7QNG - chains A and B of the 4 polymer chains in the assembly; structure by X-ray diffraction, 2.70 A resolution.

Chain A:
Name: Tapasin
Source organism: Homo sapiens
Reference sequence: O15533 (TPSN_HUMAN); residues -19 to 380 here correspond to UniProt positions 1-400 (UniProt number = residue number + 20)
Chain sequence (419 residues; each row starts with the number of its first residue; note: 18 numbers in that range are skipped by the numbering (no residue carries them; nothing is unmodelled there); numbers below 1 keep their minus sign (Met-19 is residue -19)):
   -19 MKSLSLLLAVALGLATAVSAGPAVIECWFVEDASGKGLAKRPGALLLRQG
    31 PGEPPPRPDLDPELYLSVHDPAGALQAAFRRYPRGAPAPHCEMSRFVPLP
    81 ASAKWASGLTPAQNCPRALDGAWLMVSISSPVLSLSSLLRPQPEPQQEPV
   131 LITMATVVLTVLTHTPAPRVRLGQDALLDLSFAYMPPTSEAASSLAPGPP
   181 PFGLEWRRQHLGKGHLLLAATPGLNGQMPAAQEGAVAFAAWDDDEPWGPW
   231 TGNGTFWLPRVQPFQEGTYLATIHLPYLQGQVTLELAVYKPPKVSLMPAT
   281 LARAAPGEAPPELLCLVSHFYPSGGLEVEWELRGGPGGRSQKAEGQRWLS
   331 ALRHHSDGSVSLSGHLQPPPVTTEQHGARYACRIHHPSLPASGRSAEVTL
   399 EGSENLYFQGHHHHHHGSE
Disordered / not traced: -19 to 0, 284-288, 400-417
Disulfide bonds: Cys7-Cys71, Cys295-Cys362
Covalent attachments: N-acetylglucosamine (NAG) linked to Asn233
Construct notes: conflict Arg240 (Thr260 in O15533); expression tag (400-417)
UniProt features mapped onto this chain:
  - glycosylation: Asn233 (N-linked (GlcNAc...) asparagine)
From the paper describing this entry:
  - contacts within the chain: His70-Glu72 (hydrogen bond)
  - mutagenesis - L18W: unchanged expression in response to MHC I
  - mutagenesis - E307A: decreased expression

Chain B:
Name: Protein disulfide-isomerase A3
Source organism: Homo sapiens
Notes: EC 5.3.4.1
Reference sequence: P30101 (PDIA3_HUMAN); residues -23 to 481 here correspond to UniProt positions 1-505 (UniProt number = residue number + 24)
Chain sequence (505 residues; numbered -23 to 481; the number before each row is that of its first residue; numbers below 1 keep their minus sign (Met-23 is residue -23)):
   -23 MRLRRLALFPGVALLLAAARLAAASDVLELTDDNFESRISDTGSAGLMLV
    27 EFFAPWCGHAKRLAPEYEAAATRLKGIVPLAKVDCTANTNTCNKYGVSGY
    77 PTLKIFRDGEEAGAYDGPRTADGIVSHLKKQAGPASVPLRTEEEFKKFIS
   127 DKDASIVGFFDDSFSEAHSEFLKAASNLRDNYRFAHTNVESLVNEYDDNG
   177 EGIILFRPSHLTNKFEDKTVAYTEQKMTSGKIKKFIQENIFGICPHMTED
   227 NKDLIQGKDLLIAYYDVDYEKNAKGSNYWRNRVMMVAKKFLDAGHKLNFA
   277 VASRKTFSHELSDFGLESTAGEIPVVAIRTAKGEKFVMQEEFSRDGKALE
   327 RFLQDYFDGNLKRYLKSEPIPESNDGPVKVVVAENFDEIVNNENKDVLIE
   377 FYAPWCGHCKNLEPKYKELGEKLSKDPNIVIAKMDATANDVPSPYEVRGF
   427 PTIYFSPANKKLNPKKYEGGRELSDFISYLQREATNPPVIQEEKPKKKKK
   477 AQEDL
Disordered / not traced: -23 to 0, 19-21, 468-481
Disulfide bonds: Cys61-Cys68, Cys382-Cys385
Construct notes: engineered mutation Ala36 (Cys60 in P30101)
UniProt features mapped onto this chain:
  - motif: Gln478 to Leu481 (Prevents secretion from ER)
  - active site (Nucleophile): Cys33, Cys382, Cys385
  - site: Gly34 (Contributes to redox potential value), His35 (Contributes to redox potential value), Arg95 (Lowers pKa of C-terminal Cys of first active site), Gly383 (Contributes to redox potential value), His384 (Contributes to redox potential value), Arg447 (Lowers pKa of C-terminal Cys of second active site)
  - modified residue: Lys37 (N6-methyllysine), Lys105 (N6-succinyllysine), Lys128 (N6-acetyllysine), Lys194 (N6-succinyllysine), Lys228 (N6-acetyllysine), Thr295 (Phosphothreonine), Lys338 (N6-acetyllysine), Lys470 (N6-acetyllysine)

Chain A / chain B interface:
Contacting residue pairs - 47 pairs, chain A then chain B:
  Pro78(A) - Trp32(B)
  Gln93(A) - His35(B)
  Gln93(A) - Arg95(B)  hydrogen bond (backbone-side chain)
  Asn94(A) - His35(B)
  Asn94(A) - Tyr76(B)
  Cys95(A) - Trp32(B)  hydrophobic
  Cys95(A) - Cys33(B)  hydrogen bond
  Cys95(A) - His35(B)
  Cys95(A) - Gly75(B)
  Cys95(A) - Tyr76(B)  hydrogen bond (backbone-backbone)
  Pro96(A) - Trp32(B)
  Pro96(A) - Ser74(B)
  Arg97(A) - Thr65(B)
  Arg97(A) - Asn69(B)  hydrogen bond
  Arg97(A) - Val73(B)  hydrogen bond (side chain-backbone)
  Arg97(A) - Ser74(B)  hydrogen bond (backbone-backbone)
  Arg97(A) - Tyr76(B)  hydrogen bond
  Leu99(A) - Trp32(B)  hydrophobic
  Asp100(A) - Ala30(B)
  Asp100(A) - Trp32(B)  hydrogen bond
  Asp100(A) - Thr62(B)
  Asp100(A) - Tyr76(B)  hydrogen bond
  Glu170(A) - Thr65(B)
  Ala171(A) - Asn69(B)
  Leu198(A) - Trp381(B)
  Ala200(A) - Trp381(B)
  Asn205(A) - Lys342(B)  hydrogen bond (backbone-side chain)
  Asn205(A) - Ala412(B)
  Asn205(A) - Thr413(B)
  Asn205(A) - Val423(B)
  Asn205(A) - Phe426(B)
  Gly206(A) - Thr413(B)
  Gln207(A) - Thr413(B)
  Gln207(A) - Ala414(B)
  Val216(A) - Trp381(B)
  Val216(A) - Gly383(B)
  Ala217(A) - Trp381(B)  hydrogen bond (backbone-backbone)
  Ala217(A) - Cys382(B)
  Ala217(A) - Gly383(B)  hydrogen bond (backbone-backbone)
  Phe218(A) - Gly383(B)
  Phe218(A) - His384(B)
  Phe218(A) - Asn387(B)
  Ala219(A) - Trp381(B)  hydrophobic
  Asp224(A) - Arg424(B)  salt bridge
  Trp237(A) - Lys386(B)
  Trp237(A) - Asn387(B)
  Tyr257(A) - His35(B)
Also at the interface, not in a pair above, chain A (28 interface residues in all): Gly178, Ala199, Pro202, Gly203, Met208, Gly214
Also at the interface, not in a pair above, chain B (29 interface residues in all): Gly34, Cys68, Pro77, Pro380

In short:
Chain A and chain B form an interface of 28 and 29 residues respectively, with 12 hydrogen bonds and 1 salt
bridge. Among the polar pairs are Asp224(A)-Arg424(B), Gln93(A)-Arg95(B) and Cys95(A)-Cys33(B). Covalently
linked N-acetylglucosamine: at Asn233(A). The paper reports that E307A of chain A reduces expression; contacts
within the chain involving His70(A) and Glu72(A).
Here chain A is Tapasin and chain B is Protein disulfide-isomerase A3, both from Homo sapiens. Entry 7QNG
(Structure of a MHC I-Tapasin-ERp57 complex) was determined by X-ray diffraction.
